5Y46 - chains A and B of the 3 polymer chains in the assembly; structure by X-ray diffraction, 1.03 A resolution.

Chain A (and B):
Molecule: collagen-like peptide
Notes: chain B of this document is another copy of the same molecule, construct and numbering; everything in this record applies to it too
Amino-acid sequence (27 residues; each row starts with the number of its first residue):
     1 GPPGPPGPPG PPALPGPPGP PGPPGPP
Modified / non-standard residues: P3, P6, P9, P12, P15, P18, P21, P24, P27 (4-hydroxyproline; HYP)
Bound ions: Zn2+ near G1 (its only coordinating residue here)

Interface between chain A and chain B:
Contacting residue pairs (47):
  G1(A) - G1(B)  hydrogen bond (backbone-backbone)
  P2(A) - G1(B)  hydrogen bond (backbone-backbone)
  P3(A) - P2(B)
  G4(A) - P2(B)  hydrogen bond (backbone-backbone)
  G4(A) - G4(B)
  G4(A) - P5(B)
  P5(A) - G4(B)
  P6(A) - P5(B)
  G7(A) - P5(B)  hydrogen bond (backbone-backbone)
  G7(A) - P6(B)
  G7(A) - G7(B)
  G7(A) - P8(B)
  P8(A) - G7(B)
  P8(A) - P8(B)
  P9(A) - P8(B)
  G10(A) - P8(B)  hydrogen bond (backbone-backbone)
  G10(A) - P9(B)
  G10(A) - G10(B)
  G10(A) - P11(B)
  P11(A) - G10(B)
  P12(A) - P11(B)
  A13(A) - P11(B)  hydrogen bond (backbone-backbone)
  A13(A) - A13(B)
  L14(A) - A13(B)
  P15(A) - A13(B)
  P15(A) - L14(B)
  G16(A) - L14(B)  hydrogen bond (backbone-backbone)
  G16(A) - P15(B)
  G16(A) - G16(B)
  P17(A) - G16(B)
  P18(A) - P17(B)
  G19(A) - P17(B)  hydrogen bond (backbone-backbone)
  G19(A) - P18(B)
  G19(A) - G19(B)
  G19(A) - P20(B)
  P20(A) - G19(B)
  P21(A) - P20(B)
  G22(A) - P20(B)  hydrogen bond (backbone-backbone)
  G22(A) - P21(B)
  G22(A) - G22(B)
  P23(A) - G22(B)
  P24(A) - P23(B)
  G25(A) - P23(B)  hydrogen bond (backbone-backbone)
  G25(A) - P24(B)
  G25(A) - G25(B)
  P26(A) - G25(B)
  P27(A) - P26(B)
Interface residues without a listed pair, chain B (26 interface residues in all): P3, P12

Overview:
Chain A and chain B form an interface of 27 and 26 residues respectively, with 10 hydrogen bonds. Main-chain
hydrogen bonds include G1(A)-G1(B), P2(A)-G1(B) and G4(A)-P2(B).
Chain A and chain B are both collagen-like peptide; the structure, Crystal structure of a collagen-like
peptide with interruption sequence, was determined by X-ray diffraction (same publication as 5Y45).
